6MUP - chains H and J of the 14 polymer chains in the assembly; structure by electron microscopy, 3.50 A resolution.

== Chain H ==
Protein: Histone H2B type 2-F
Organism: Homo sapiens
UniProt: Q5QNW6 (H2B2F_HUMAN), isoform Q5QNW6-2; residues 33-124 here correspond to UniProt positions 34-125 (UniProt number = residue number + 1)
Amino-acid sequence (92 residues; row label = number of the first residue in the row):
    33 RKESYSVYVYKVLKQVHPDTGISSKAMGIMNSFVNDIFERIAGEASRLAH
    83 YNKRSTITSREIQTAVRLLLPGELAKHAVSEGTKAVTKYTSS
Swiss-Prot annotation at these positions:
  - modified residue: Lys34 (N6-(2-hydroxyisobutyryl)lysine), Glu35 (PolyADP-ribosyl glutamic acid), Ser36 (Phosphoserine), Lys43 (N6-(2-hydroxyisobutyryl)lysine), Lys46 (N6-(2-hydroxyisobutyryl)lysine), Lys57 (N6,N6-dimethyllysine), Arg79 (Dimethylated arginine), Lys85 (N6,N6,N6-trimethyllysine), Arg86 (Omega-N-methylarginine), Arg92 (Omega-N-methylarginine), Lys108 (N6-(2-hydroxyisobutyryl)lysine), Thr115 (Phosphothreonine), Lys116 (N6-(2-hydroxyisobutyryl)lysine), Lys120 (N6-(2-hydroxyisobutyryl)lysine)
  - glycosylation: Ser112 (O-linked (GlcNAc) serine)
  - cross-link (Glycyl lysine isopeptide (Lys-Gly)): Lys34 (interchain with G-Cter in ubiquitin), Lys120 (interchain with G-Cter in ubiquitin)

== Chain J ==
Molecule: 147-nt DNA strand
Sequence (147 nucleotides; each row starts with the number of its first residue; numbers below 1 keep their minus sign (DA-73 is residue -73)):
   -73 ATCGAGGAAGTTCATATAAAAGGCAAACGGAAGCATTCTCAGAATATTCT
   -23 TTGTGATGATGGAGTTTCACTCACAGAGCTGAACATGCCTTTTGATGGAG
    27 CAGTTTCCAAATACACTTTTGGTAGAATCTGCAGGTGGATATTTGAT

== Interface between chain H and chain J ==
Residue-residue contacts - 11 pairs, chain H then chain J:
  Tyr42(H) - DA-54(J)  hydrogen bond to the phosphate
  Gly53(H) - DA-54(J)  phosphate contact
  Ile54(H) - DA-54(J)  phosphate contact
  Ser55(H) - DA-55(J)  phosphate contact
  Ser56(H) - DA-55(J)  hydrogen bond to the phosphate
  Arg86(H) - DC-34(J)  phosphate contact
  Arg86(H) - DA-33(J)  salt bridge to the phosphate
  Ser87(H) - DT-35(J)  hydrogen bond to the phosphate
  Ser87(H) - DC-34(J)  hydrogen bond to the phosphate
  Thr88(H) - DT-35(J)  phosphate contact
  Thr88(H) - DC-34(J)  hydrogen bond to the phosphate
Also at the interface, not in a pair above, chain H (9 interface residues in all): Arg33
Also at the interface, not in a pair above, chain J (6 interface residues in all): DC-46

== Summary ==
Chain H and chain J form an interface of 9 and 6 residues respectively, with 5 hydrogen bonds and 1 salt
bridge. Among the polar pairs are Tyr42(H)-DA-54(J), Ser56(H)-DA-55(J) and Ser87(H)-DT-35(J).
Here chain H is Histone H2B type 2-F (Homo sapiens) and chain J is a 147-nt DNA strand. Entry 6MUP (CENP-A
nucleosome bound by two copies of CENP-C(CD) and two copies CENP-N(NT)) was determined by electron microscopy
together with 6MUO from the same study.
